Entry 5VHP (electron microscopy, 7.90 A resolution (low resolution: residue-level contacts below are approximate; hydrogen-bond / salt-bridge calls are withheld)); this record covers chains E and F of the 8 polymer chains in the assembly.

[Chain E]
Protein: 26S proteasome regulatory subunit 10B
From: Homo sapiens
UniProtKB: P62333 (PRS10_HUMAN); numbering as in UniProt (aligned over 128-389)
Chain sequence (262 residues; each row starts with the number of its first residue):
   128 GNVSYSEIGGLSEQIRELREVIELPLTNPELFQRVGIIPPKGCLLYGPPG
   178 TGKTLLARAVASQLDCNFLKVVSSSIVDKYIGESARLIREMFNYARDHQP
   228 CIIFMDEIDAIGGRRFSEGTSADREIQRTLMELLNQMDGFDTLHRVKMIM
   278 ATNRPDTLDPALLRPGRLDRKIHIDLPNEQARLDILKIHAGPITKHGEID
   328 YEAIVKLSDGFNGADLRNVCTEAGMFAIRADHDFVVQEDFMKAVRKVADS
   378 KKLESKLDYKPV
Unresolved in the structure: 128-167, 242-248, 384-389

[Chain F]
Protein: 26S proteasome regulatory subunit 6A
From: Homo sapiens
UniProtKB: P17980 (PRS6A_HUMAN); residues 166-432 here = UniProt positions 166-432
Chain sequence (267 residues; row label = number of the first residue in the row):
   166 TEYDSRVKAMEVDERPTEQYSDIGGLDKQIQELVEAIVLPMNHKEKFENL
   216 GIQPPKGVLMYGPPGTGKTLLARACAAQTKATFLKLAGPQLVQMFIGDGA
   266 KLVRDAFALAKEKAPSIIFIDELDAIGTKRFDSEKAGDREVQRTMLELLN
   316 QLDGFQPNTQVKVIAATNRVDILDPALLRSGRLDRKIEFPMPNEEARARI
   366 MQIHSRKMNVSPDVNYEELARCTDDFNGAQCKAVCVEAGMIALRRGATEL
   416 THEDYMEGILEVQAKKK
Unresolved in the structure: 166-190, 429-432

[Interface between chain E and chain F]
Pairs across the interface - 61 pairs, chain E then chain F:
  Arg-185(E) / Asp-318(F)
  Arg-185(E) / Leu-343(F)
  Arg-185(E) / Arg-344(F)
  Phe-195(E) / Asn-315(F)
  Val-199(E) / Leu-311(F)
  Val-199(E) / Asp-339(F)
  Ser-201(E) / Thr-293(F)
  Ser-201(E) / Lys-294(F)
  Ser-201(E) / Gln-307(F)
  Ser-201(E) / Asp-339(F)
  Ser-202(E) / Arg-304(F)
  Ser-202(E) / Gln-307(F)
  Ser-202(E) / Arg-308(F)
  Ser-202(E) / Leu-311(F)
  Ile-203(E) / Asp-297(F)
  Ile-203(E) / Ser-298(F)
  Val-204(E) / Thr-293(F)
  Val-204(E) / Arg-295(F)
  Val-204(E) / Asp-297(F)
  Val-204(E) / Asp-303(F)
  Val-204(E) / Arg-304(F)
  Val-204(E) / Gln-307(F)
  Asp-205(E) / Asp-297(F)
  Asp-205(E) / Ser-298(F)
  Asp-205(E) / Glu-299(F)
  Asp-205(E) / Lys-300(F)
  Asp-205(E) / Ala-301(F)
  Asp-205(E) / Arg-304(F)
  Lys-206(E) / Arg-295(F)
  Lys-206(E) / Lys-300(F)
  Lys-206(E) / Ala-301(F)
  Tyr-207(E) / Glu-299(F)
  Tyr-207(E) / Lys-300(F)
  Tyr-207(E) / Ala-301(F)
  Tyr-207(E) / Gly-302(F)
  Ile-208(E) / Glu-299(F)
  Gly-209(E) / Lys-300(F)
  Glu-210(E) / Lys-300(F)
  Ser-211(E) / Glu-299(F)
  Ser-211(E) / Lys-300(F)
  Leu-214(E) / Arg-304(F)
  Ala-237(E) / Phe-296(F)
  Glu-252(E) / Asp-297(F)
  Glu-252(E) / Glu-299(F)
  Ile-253(E) / Phe-296(F)
  Thr-256(E) / Ser-298(F)
  Pro-319(E) / Leu-215(F)
  Ile-320(E) / Leu-215(F)
  Thr-321(E) / Leu-215(F)
  Arg-344(E) / Ser-345(F)
  Asn-345(E) / Asp-349(F)
  Glu-349(E) / Arg-350(F)
  Met-352(E) / Pro-220(F)
  Met-352(E) / Arg-350(F)
  Ile-355(E) / Leu-204(F)
  Ile-355(E) / His-208(F)
  Ile-355(E) / Phe-212(F)
  Arg-356(E) / Gln-196(F)
  Arg-356(E) / Glu-200(F)
  His-359(E) / Lys-211(F)
  Asp-360(E) / Lys-211(F)
Other interface residues (no listed pair), chain E (33 interface residues in all): Lys-197, Ser-200, Arg-255
Other interface residues (no listed pair), chain F (36 interface residues in all): Glu-197, Ile-217, Gln-218, Met-310, Ala-341

[Summary]
The interface between chain E and chain F involves 33 residues on one side and 36 on the other.
Chain E is 26S proteasome regulatory subunit 10B and chain F is 26S proteasome regulatory subunit 6A, both
from Homo sapiens; the structure, Conformational Landscape of the p28-Bound Human Proteasome Regulatory
Particle, was determined by electron microscopy, deposited together with 5VGZ, 5VHF, 5VHH, 5VHI, 5VHJ, 5VHM
and 5 further entries.
